3PI9 - chains A and B of the 4 polymer chains in the assembly; structure by X-ray diffraction, 2.90 A resolution.

Chain A:
Protein: Hemoglobin subunit alpha
Organism: Bos taurus
UniProtKB: P01966 (HBA_BOVIN); residues 1-141 here correspond to UniProt positions 2-142 (UniProt number = residue number + 1)
Chain sequence (141 residues; numbered 1 to 141; the number before each row is that of its first residue):
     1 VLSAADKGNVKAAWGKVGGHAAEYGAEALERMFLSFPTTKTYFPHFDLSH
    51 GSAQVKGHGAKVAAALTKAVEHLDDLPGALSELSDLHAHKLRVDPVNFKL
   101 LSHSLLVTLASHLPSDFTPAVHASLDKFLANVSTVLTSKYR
Ion coordination: heme Fe near His87 (its only coordinating residue here)
Small-molecule neighbours:
  - carbon monoxide (CMO): Leu29, Phe43, His58, Val62, His87
  - heme (HEM): Met32, Thr39, Tyr42, Phe43, His45, Phe46, His58, Lys61, Val62, Ala65, Leu66, Leu83, Leu86, His87, Leu91, Val93, Asn97, Phe98, Leu101, Val132, Leu136
UniProt features mapped onto this chain:
  - binding site (O2): His58
  - binding site (heme b): His87
  - modified residue: Ser3 (Phosphoserine), Lys7 (N6-succinyllysine), Lys11 (N6-succinyllysine), Lys16 (N6-acetyllysine), Tyr24 (Phosphotyrosine), Ser35 (Phosphoserine), Lys40 (N6-succinyllysine), Ser49 (Phosphoserine), Ser102 (Phosphoserine), Thr108 (Phosphothreonine), Ser124 (Phosphoserine), Thr134 (Phosphothreonine), Thr137 (Phosphothreonine), Ser138 (Phosphoserine)

Chain B:
Protein: Hemoglobin subunit beta
Organism: Bos taurus
UniProtKB: P02070 (HBB_BOVIN); residues 2-146 here correspond to UniProt positions 1-145 (UniProt number = residue number - 1)
Chain sequence (145 residues; row label = number of the first residue in the row):
     2 MLTAEEKAAVTAFWGKVKVDEVGGEALGRLLVVYPWTQRFFESFGDLSTA
    52 DAVMNNPKVKAHGKKVLDSFSNGMKHLDDLKGTFAALSELHCDKLHVDPE
   102 NFKLLGNVLVVVLARNFGKEFTPVLQADFQKVVAGVANALAHRYH
Ion coordination: heme Fe: His92 (together with carbon monoxide)
Small-molecule neighbours: carbon monoxide / heme: Leu28, Leu31, Thr38, Phe41, Phe42, Phe45, His63, Lys66, Val67, Ser70, Phe85, Leu88, Leu91, His92, Leu96, Val98, Asn102, Phe103, Leu106, Val137, Leu141
UniProt features mapped onto this chain:
  - binding site (heme b): His63, His92
  - modified residue: Thr12 (Phosphothreonine), Ser44 (Phosphoserine), Lys59 (N6-acetyllysine), Lys82 (N6-acetyllysine), Cys93 (S-nitrosocysteine)

Interface between chain A and chain B:
Residue-residue contacts - 36 pairs, chain A then chain B:
  Arg31(A) - Phe122(B)  hydrogen bond (side chain-backbone)
  Arg31(A) - Thr123(B)
  Arg31(A) - Pro124(B)
  Arg31(A) - Gln127(B)  hydrogen bond
  Leu34(A) - Pro124(B)  hydrophobic
  Leu34(A) - Val125(B)  hydrophobic
  Ser35(A) - Gln127(B)  hydrogen bond
  Ser35(A) - Ala128(B)
  Ser35(A) - Gln131(B)
  Phe36(A) - Gln131(B)
  His103(A) - Asn108(B)
  His103(A) - Val111(B)
  His103(A) - Val112(B)
  His103(A) - Gln131(B)  hydrogen bond
  Val107(A) - Val111(B)  hydrophobic
  Val107(A) - Val112(B)  hydrophobic
  Val107(A) - Ala115(B)
  Val107(A) - Gln127(B)
  Ala110(A) - Val112(B)
  Ala110(A) - Arg116(B)
  Ser111(A) - Ala115(B)
  Ser111(A) - Gly119(B)
  His112(A) - Lys120(B)
  Pro114(A) - Arg116(B)  hydrogen bond (backbone-side chain)
  Phe117(A) - Arg30(B)  hydrogen bond (backbone-side chain)
  Phe117(A) - Val112(B)  hydrophobic
  Phe117(A) - Arg116(B)
  Thr118(A) - Arg30(B)
  Pro119(A) - Arg30(B)
  Pro119(A) - Val33(B)
  Pro119(A) - Met55(B)  hydrophobic
  His122(A) - Arg30(B)  hydrogen bond
  His122(A) - Val34(B)
  His122(A) - Val112(B)
  Ala123(A) - Val34(B)
  Asp126(A) - Tyr35(B)  hydrogen bond
Other interface residues (no listed pair), chain A (18 interface residues in all): Glu30, Leu106

Overview:
The interface between chain A and chain B involves 18 residues on one side and 19 on the other; the contacts
include 8 hydrogen bonds. Polar pairs include Arg31(A)-Phe122(B), Arg31(A)-Gln127(B) and Ser35(A)-Gln127(B).
Ligands of chain A: heme and carbon monoxide.
Chain A is Hemoglobin subunit alpha and chain B is Hemoglobin subunit beta, both from Bos taurus; the
structure, Site-specific Glycosylation of Hemoglobin Utilizing Oxime Ligation Chemistry as a Viable
Alternative to PEGylation, was determined by X-ray diffraction.
